PDB entry 6MMX | electron microscopy, 6.99 A resolution (low resolution: residue-level contacts below are approximate; hydrogen-bond / salt-bridge calls are withheld) | chains A and B of the 4 polymer chains in the assembly

== Chain A ==
Molecule: Glutamate receptor ionotropic, NMDA 1
Organism: Rattus norvegicus
UniProtKB: P35439 (NMDZ1_RAT), isoform P35439-5; numbering as in UniProt (aligned over 1-838)
Amino-acid sequence (838 residues; numbered 1 to 838; the number before each row is that of its first residue):
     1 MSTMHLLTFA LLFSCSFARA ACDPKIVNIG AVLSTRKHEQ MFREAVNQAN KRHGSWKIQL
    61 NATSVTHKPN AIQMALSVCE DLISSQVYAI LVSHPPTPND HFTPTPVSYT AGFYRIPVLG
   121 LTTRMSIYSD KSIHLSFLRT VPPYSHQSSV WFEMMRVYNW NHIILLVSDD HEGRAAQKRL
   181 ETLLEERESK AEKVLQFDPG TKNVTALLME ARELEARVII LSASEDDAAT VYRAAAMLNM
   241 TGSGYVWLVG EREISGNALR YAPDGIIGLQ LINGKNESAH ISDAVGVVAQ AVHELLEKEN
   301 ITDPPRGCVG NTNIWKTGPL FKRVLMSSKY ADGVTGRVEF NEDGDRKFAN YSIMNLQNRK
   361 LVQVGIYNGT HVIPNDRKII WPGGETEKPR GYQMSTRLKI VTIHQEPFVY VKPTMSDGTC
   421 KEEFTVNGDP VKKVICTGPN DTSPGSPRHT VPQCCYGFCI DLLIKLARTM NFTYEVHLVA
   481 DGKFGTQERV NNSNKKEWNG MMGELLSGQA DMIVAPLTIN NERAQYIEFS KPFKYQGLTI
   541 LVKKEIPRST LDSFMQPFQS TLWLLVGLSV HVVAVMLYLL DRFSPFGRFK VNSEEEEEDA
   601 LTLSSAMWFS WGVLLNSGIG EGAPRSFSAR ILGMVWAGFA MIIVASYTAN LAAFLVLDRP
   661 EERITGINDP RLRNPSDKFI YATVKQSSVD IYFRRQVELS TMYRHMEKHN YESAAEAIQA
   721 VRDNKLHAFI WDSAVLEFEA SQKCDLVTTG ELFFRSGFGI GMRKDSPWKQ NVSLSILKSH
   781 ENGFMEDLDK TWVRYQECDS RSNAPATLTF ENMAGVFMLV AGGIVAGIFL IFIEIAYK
Disordered / not traced: 1-24, 548-551, 586-600, 618-626, 798-806
Disulfide bonds: Cys420-Cys454, Cys436-Cys455
Covalent attachments: N-acetylglucosamine (NAG) linked to Asn61, Asn203, Asn239, Asn276, Asn300, Asn350, Asn368, Asn440, Asn471, Asn491, Asn771
UniProt features mapped onto this chain:
  - region: Leu603 to Pro624 (Pore-forming)
  - binding site (glycine): Pro516, Thr518, Arg523, Ser688, Asp732
  - glycosylation (N-linked (GlcNAc...) asparagine): Asn61, Asn203, Asn239, Asn276, Asn300, Asn350, Asn368, Asn440, Asn471, Asn491, Asn674, Asn771

== Chain B ==
Molecule: Glutamate receptor ionotropic, NMDA 2A
Organism: Rattus norvegicus
UniProtKB: Q00959 (NMDE1_RAT); residues 1-837 here = UniProt positions 1-837
Amino-acid sequence (837 residues; row label = number of the first residue in the row):
     1 MGRLGYWTLL VLPALLVWRD PAQNAAAEKG PPALNIAVLL GHSHDVTERE LRNLWGPEQA
    61 TGLPLDVNVV ALLMNRTDPK SLITHVCDLM SGARIHGLVF GDDTDQEAVA QMLDFISSQT
   121 FIPILGIAGG ASMIMADKDP TSTFFQFGAS IQQQATVMLK IMQDYDWHVF SLVTTIFPGY
   181 RDFISFIKTT VDNSFVGWDM QNVITLDTSF EDAKTQVQLK KIHSSVILLY CSKDEAVLIL
   241 SEARSLGLTG YDFFWIVPSL VSGNTELIPK EFPSGLISVS YDDWDYSLEA RVRDGLGILT
   301 TAASSMLEKF SYIPEAKASC YGQAEKPETP LHTLHQFMVN VTWDGKDLSF TEEGYQVHPR
   361 LVVIVLNKDR EWEKVGKWEN QTLSLRHAVW PRYKSFSDCE PDDNHLSIVT LEEAPFVIVE
   421 DIDPLTETCV RNTVPCRKFV KINNSTNEGM NVKKCCKGFC IDILKKLSRT VKFTYDLYLV
   481 TNGKHGKKVN NVWNGMIGEV VYQRAVMAVG SLTINEERSE VVDFSVPFVE TGISVMVSRS
   541 NGTVSPSAFL EPFSASVWVM MFVMLLIVSA IAVFVFEYFS PVGYNRNLAK GKAPHGPSFT
   601 IGKAIWLLWG LVFNNSVPVQ NPKGTTSKIM VSVWAFFAVI FLASYTANLA AFMIQEEFVD
   661 QVTGLSDKKF QRPHDYSPPF RFGTVPAGST ERNIRNNYPY MHQYMTRFNQ RGVEDALVSL
   721 KTGKLDAFIY DAAVLNYKAG RDEGCKLVTI GSGYIFATTG YGIALQKGSP WKRQIDLALL
   781 QFVGDGEMEE LETLWLTGIC HNEKNEVMSS QLDIDNMAGV FYMLAAAMAL SLITFIW
Disordered / not traced: 1-33, 324-329, 541-543, 580-597, 803-808
Disulfide bonds: Cys87-Cys320, Cys429-Cys455
Covalent attachments: N-acetylglucosamine (NAG) linked to Asn75, Asn340, Asn380, Asn443, Asn444
Differences from the reference sequence: engineered mutation Ala128 (His in Q00959), Ala687 (Asn in Q00959); conflict Thr758 (Ser in Q00959)

== Interface between chain A and chain B ==
Residue-residue contacts - 84 pairs, chain A then chain B:
  Asn70(A) with Cys320(B); Gln323(B)
  Ile72(A) with Gln119(B); Gln323(B)
  Gln73(A) with Cys320(B); Tyr321(B)
  Leu76(A) with Lys80(B); Tyr321(B)
  Cys79(A) with Lys80(B)
  Glu80(A) with Lys80(B)
  Thr105(A) with Phe115(B)
  Pro106(A) with Phe115(B)
  Tyr109(A) with Gln111(B); Met112(B)
  Phe113(A) with Thr77(B); Pro79(B); Gln106(B); Ala108(B); Val109(B)
  Arg115(A) with Gln106(B); Glu107(B)
  Asp130(A) with Arg181(B)
  Lys131(A) with Pro178(B)
  Ser132(A) with Ala136(B); Pro178(B); Gly179(B)
  Ile133(A) with Ala136(B)
  Leu135(A) with Pro178(B)
  Gly307(A) with Asp78(B)
  Cys308(A) with Asp78(B); Lys80(B)
  Val309(A) with Arg76(B)
  Gly310(A) with Arg76(B)
  Thr312(A) with Thr77(B)
  Ile314(A) with Gln106(B)
  Pro319(A) with Ser209(B)
  Arg323(A) with Thr208(B); Ser209(B); Glu211(B)
  Arg489(A) with Phe195(B)
  Lys496(A) with Asn193(B)
  Ser553(A) with Ser810(B)
  Pro557(A) with Ser810(B)
  Phe558(A) with Ser810(B)
  Gln559(A) with Ser810(B)
  Leu562(A) with Asp813(B); Met817(B)
  Met576(A) with Ser831(B)
  Phe609(A) with Val617(B)
  Asn616(A) with Asn615(B)
  Ser628(A) with Thr834(B)
  Arg630(A) with Trp606(B)
  Ile631(A) with Trp606(B); Trp609(B)
  Leu632(A) with Ser831(B)
  Met634(A) with Trp606(B); Trp609(B); Gly610(B)
  Phe639(A) with Val820(B); Met823(B)
  Met641(A) with Phe613(B); Asn615(B)
  Ile642(A) with Tyr645(B)
  Ala645(A) with Tyr645(B)
  Ser646(A) with Tyr645(B); Leu649(B)
  Ala649(A) with Leu649(B)
  Ala653(A) with Met653(B)
  Phe654(A) with Ser809(B); Ser810(B)
  Val656(A) with Met653(B)
  Pro670(A) with Leu794(B)
  Arg671(A) with Gly740(B); Arg741(B); Gly798(B); Ile799(B)
  Asn674(A) with Lys457(B)
  Lys678(A) with Glu743(B)
  Val697(A) with Val430(B); Arg431(B); Asn432(B)
  Glu698(A) with Asn432(B)
  Ser700(A) with Val430(B)
  Thr701(A) with Lys457(B)
Also at the interface, not in a pair above, chain A (66 interface residues in all): Thr110, Tyr114, His171, Leu320, Asn494, Leu565, Val635, Asn650, Asp669, Arg704
Also at the interface, not in a pair above, chain B (63 interface residues in all): Ile83, Asp137, Pro140, Phe210, Gly322, Glu420, Phe549, Thr646, Thr797, Phe821, Ala827

== In short ==
The interface between chain A and chain B involves 66 residues on one side and 63 on the other.
N-acetylglucosamine is covalently linked to Asn61(A), Asn203(A), Asn239(A), Asn276(A), Asn300(A) and Asn350(A)
and 5 more. Covalently linked N-acetylglucosamine: at Asn75(B), Asn340(B), Asn380(B), Asn443(B) and Asn444(B).
Chain A is Glutamate receptor ionotropic, NMDA 1 and chain B is Glutamate receptor ionotropic, NMDA 2A, both
from Rattus norvegicus; the structure, Triheteromeric NMDA receptor GluN1/GluN2A/GluN2A* in the 'Extended'
conformation, in complex with glycine and glutamate, in the ..., was determined by electron microscopy (same
publication as 6MM9, 6MMA, 6MMB, 6MMG, 6MMH, 6MMI and 12 further entries).
